6HW8 - chains D and E of the 28 polymer chains in the assembly; structure by X-ray diffraction, 2.80 A resolution.

Chain D:
Protein: Proteasome subunit alpha type-5
Organism: Saccharomyces cerevisiae (strain ATCC 204508 / S288c)
Notes: EC 3.4.25.1
Reference sequence: P32379 (PSA5_YEAST); residues -7 to 252 here correspond to UniProt positions 1-260 (UniProt number = residue number + 8)
Amino-acid sequence (260 residues; each row starts with the number of its first residue; numbers below 1 keep their minus sign (Met-7 is residue -7)):
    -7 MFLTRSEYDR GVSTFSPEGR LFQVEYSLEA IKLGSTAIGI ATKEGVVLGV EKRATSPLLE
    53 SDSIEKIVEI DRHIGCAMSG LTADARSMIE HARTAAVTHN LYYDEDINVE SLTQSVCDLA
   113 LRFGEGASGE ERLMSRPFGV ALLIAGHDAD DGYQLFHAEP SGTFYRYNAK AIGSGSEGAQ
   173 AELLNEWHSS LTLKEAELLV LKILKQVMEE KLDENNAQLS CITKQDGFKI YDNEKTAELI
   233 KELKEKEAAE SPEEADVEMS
Disordered / not traced: -7 to 0, 118-124, 243-252

Chain E:
Protein: Proteasome subunit alpha type-6
Organism: Saccharomyces cerevisiae (strain ATCC 204508 / S288c)
Notes: EC 3.4.25.1
Reference sequence: P40302 (PSA6_YEAST); residues 0-233 here correspond to UniProt positions 1-234 (UniProt number = residue number + 1)
Amino-acid sequence (234 residues; numbered 0 to 233; the number before each row is that of its first residue; numbering starts at 0):
     0 MFRNNYDGDT VTFSPTGRLF QVEYALEAIK QGSVTVGLRS NTHAVLVALK RNADELSSYQ
    60 KKIIKCDEHM GLSLAGLAPD ARVLSNYLRQ QCNYSSLVFN RKLAVERAGH LLCDKAQKNT
   120 QSYGGRPYGV GLLIIGYDKS GAHLLEFQPS GNVTELYGTA IGARSQGAKT YLERTLDTFI
   180 KIDGNPDELI KAGVEAISQS LRDESLTVDN LSIAIVGKDT PFTIYDGEAV AKYI
Disordered / not traced: 0-2
Swiss-Prot annotation at these positions:
  - modified residue: Ser13 (Phosphoserine)
  - cross-link: Lys190 (Glycyl lysine isopeptide (Lys-Gly) (interchain with G-Cter in ubiquitin))

How chain D and chain E interact:
Residue-residue contacts - 44 pairs, chain D then chain E:
  Ser5(D) - Arg125(E)
  Thr6(D) - Gly7(E)
  Thr6(D) - Gln20(E)
  Phe7(D) - Gln20(E)  hydrogen bond (backbone-side chain)
  Phe7(D) - Tyr23(E)
  Phe7(D) - Ala24(E)  hydrophobic
  Phe7(D) - Leu76(E)  hydrophobic
  Phe7(D) - Arg125(E)
  Phe7(D) - Pro126(E)
  Phe7(D) - Gly128(E)
  Ser8(D) - Tyr23(E)
  Pro9(D) - Tyr23(E)  hydrophobic
  Pro9(D) - Glu26(E)
  Glu10(D) - Glu26(E)
  Glu10(D) - Gln30(E)
  Gly11(D) - Tyr23(E)
  Gly11(D) - Ala27(E)
  Leu13(D) - Arg125(E)
  Gln106(D) - Arg81(E)  hydrogen bond
  Asp110(D) - Arg81(E)  salt bridge
  Leu113(D) - Pro78(E)  hydrophobic
  Leu113(D) - Arg125(E)
  Glu117(D) - Tyr122(E)
  Ser153(D) - Pro78(E)
  Gly154(D) - Pro78(E)
  Thr155(D) - Gln59(E)
  Phe156(D) - Gln59(E)
  Tyr157(D) - Arg50(E)
  Tyr157(D) - Ala52(E)
  Tyr157(D) - Ser56(E)
  Tyr157(D) - Ser57(E)
  Tyr157(D) - Gln59(E)
  Arg158(D) - Ser56(E)
  Arg158(D) - Ser57(E)  hydrogen bond (backbone-backbone)
  Tyr159(D) - Ala52(E)
  Tyr159(D) - Asp53(E)
  Tyr159(D) - Leu55(E)
  Tyr159(D) - Ser56(E)
  Asn160(D) - Leu55(E)  hydrogen bond (backbone-backbone)
  Ala161(D) - Leu55(E)
  Gln172(D) - Asp53(E)  hydrogen bond
  Gln172(D) - Leu55(E)
  Leu175(D) - Leu55(E)
  Leu176(D) - Leu55(E)  hydrophobic
Also at the interface, not in a pair above, chain D (26 interface residues in all): Arg2, Gly3
Also at the interface, not in a pair above, chain E (26 interface residues in all): Asp6, Asn51, Glu54, Asp79, Gly123

In short:
The chain D/chain E interface involves 26 residues from each chain, with 5 hydrogen bonds and 1 salt bridge.
Polar contacts include Asp110(D)-Arg81(E), Phe7(D)-Gln20(E) and Gln106(D)-Arg81(E).
Here chain D is Proteasome subunit alpha type-5 and chain E is Proteasome subunit alpha type-6, both from
Saccharomyces cerevisiae (strain ATCC 204508 / S288c). Entry 6HW8 (Yeast 20S proteasome in complex with 39)
was determined by X-ray diffraction, deposited together with 6HTB, 6HTC, 6HTD, 6HTP, 6HTR, 6HUB and 30 further
entries.
